PDB entry 3EJY | X-ray diffraction, 3.20 A resolution | chains E and F of the 6 polymer chains in the assembly

== Chain E ==
Protein: Fab fragment, Heavy chain
From: Mus musculus
Notes: antibody fragment or engineered binder
Sequence (221 residues; numbered 2 to 222; the number before each row is that of its first residue):
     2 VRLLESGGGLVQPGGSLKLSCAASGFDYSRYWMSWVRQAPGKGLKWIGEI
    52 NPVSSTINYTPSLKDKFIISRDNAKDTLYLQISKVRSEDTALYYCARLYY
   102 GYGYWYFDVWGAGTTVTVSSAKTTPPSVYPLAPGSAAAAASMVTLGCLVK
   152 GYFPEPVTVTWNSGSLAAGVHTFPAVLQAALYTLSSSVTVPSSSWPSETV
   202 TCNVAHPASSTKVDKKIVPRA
Disulfide bonds: C22-C96, C148-C203

== Chain F ==
Protein: Fab fragment, Light chain
From: Mus musculus
Notes: antibody fragment or engineered binder
Sequence (211 residues; row label = number of the first residue in the row):
     1 DIVLTQSPAIMSAAPGDKVTMTCSASSSVSYIHWYQQKSGTSPKRWIYDT
    51 SKLTSGVPVRFSGSGSGTSYSLTINTMEAEDAATYYCQQWSSHPQTFGGG
   101 TKLEILRADAAPTVSIFPPSSEQLTSGGASVVCFLNNFYPKDINVKWKID
   151 GSERQNGVLNSWTDQDSKDSTYSMSSTLTLTKDEYERHNSYTCEATHKTS
   201 TSPIVKSFNRA
Disulfide bonds: C23-C87, C133-C193

== How chain E and chain F interact ==
Pairs across the interface (83):
  V37(E) - F97(F)  hydrophobic
  Q39(E) - Q37(F)  hydrogen bond
  Q39(E) - Y86(F)  hydrogen bond
  K43(E) - Y86(F)  hydrogen bond (backbone-side chain)
  G44(E) - Y86(F)
  L45(E) - P43(F)  hydrophobic
  L45(E) - Y86(F)  hydrophobic
  L45(E) - F97(F)
  W47(E) - H93(F)
  W47(E) - P94(F)  hydrophobic
  W47(E) - Q95(F)
  W47(E) - F97(F)
  E50(E) - W90(F)
  E50(E) - H93(F)  salt bridge
  N59(E) - H93(F)
  Y95(E) - Q37(F)  hydrogen bond
  Y95(E) - S42(F)
  Y95(E) - P43(F)
  L99(E) - W90(F)  hydrophobic
  G102(E) - D49(F)
  Y103(E) - Y31(F)  hydrophobic
  Y103(E) - D49(F)  hydrogen bond (backbone-side chain)
  Y103(E) - K52(F)
  Y105(E) - S30(F)
  Y105(E) - Y31(F)  hydrophobic
  Y105(E) - H33(F)  hydrogen bond (backbone-side chain)
  Y105(E) - W90(F)
  Y105(E) - S91(F)
  W106(E) - H33(F)
  W106(E) - Q88(F)  hydrogen bond (backbone-side chain)
  W106(E) - W90(F)
  Y107(E) - H33(F)
  Y107(E) - Y35(F)
  Y107(E) - R45(F)
  Y107(E) - Y48(F)  hydrophobic
  F108(E) - Y35(F)  hydrogen bond (backbone-side chain)
  F108(E) - R45(F)
  F108(E) - Q88(F)
  F108(E) - W90(F)  hydrophobic
  F108(E) - Q95(F)
  F108(E) - F97(F)  hydrophobic
  D109(E) - R45(F)  salt bridge
  W111(E) - Y35(F)
  W111(E) - P43(F)
  W111(E) - F97(F)  hydrophobic
  G112(E) - S42(F)  hydrogen bond (backbone-side chain)
  A113(E) - S42(F)  hydrogen bond (backbone-side chain)
  Y130(E) - S120(F)
  Y130(E) - E122(F)
  Y130(E) - Q123(F)
  P131(E) - S120(F)
  P131(E) - E122(F)
  L132(E) - F117(F)
  L132(E) - V132(F)  hydrophobic
  A133(E) - F117(F)
  A133(E) - P118(F)
  T145(E) - S115(F)
  T145(E) - F117(F)
  L149(E) - V132(F)  hydrophobic
  H172(E) - N136(F)  hydrogen bond
  H172(E) - N137(F)
  H172(E) - S173(F)  hydrogen bond
  F174(E) - F134(F)  hydrophobic
  F174(E) - N136(F)
  F174(E) - S161(F)
  F174(E) - T163(F)
  F174(E) - S173(F)
  F174(E) - M174(F)
  F174(E) - S175(F)
  P175(E) - S161(F)  hydrogen bond (backbone-side chain)
  P175(E) - W162(F)
  V177(E) - L159(F)  hydrophobic
  V177(E) - N160(F)
  V177(E) - S161(F)
  Q179(E) - L159(F)
  S186(E) - F134(F)
  S187(E) - F134(F)
  S188(E) - F134(F)
  S188(E) - N136(F)  hydrogen bond
  K216(E) - E122(F)  salt bridge
  R221(E) - P118(F)  hydrogen bond (side chain-backbone)
  R221(E) - P119(F)  hydrogen bond (side chain-backbone)
  R221(E) - S120(F)
Other interface residues (no listed pair), chain E (45 interface residues in all): K46, P62, G114, P134, G135, L146, G147, K151, T173
Other interface residues (no listed pair), chain F (43 interface residues in all): T41, S126, S130, T177, T179

== Summary ==
45 residues of chain E and 43 residues of chain F are in contact, with 16 hydrogen bonds and 3 salt bridges.
Among the polar pairs are E50(E)-H93(F), D109(E)-R45(F) and K216(E)-E122(F).
Chain E is Fab fragment, Heavy chain and chain F is Fab fragment, Light chain, both from Mus musculus; the
structure, Structure of E203H mutant of E.coli Cl-/H+ antiporter, CLC-ec1, was determined by X-ray diffraction
together with 3EJZ from the same study.
